8TGO - chains a and b of the 15 polymer chains in the assembly; structure by X-ray diffraction, 5.75 A resolution (low resolution: residue-level contacts below are approximate; hydrogen-bond / salt-bridge calls are withheld).

== Chain a ==
Molecule: Envelope glycoprotein gp41
From: Human immunodeficiency virus 1
UniProtKB: Q2N0S6 (Q2N0S6_9HIV1); residues 512-664 here correspond to UniProt positions 509-661 (UniProt number = residue number - 3)
Chain sequence (164 residues; numbered 512 to 675; the number before each row is that of its first residue):
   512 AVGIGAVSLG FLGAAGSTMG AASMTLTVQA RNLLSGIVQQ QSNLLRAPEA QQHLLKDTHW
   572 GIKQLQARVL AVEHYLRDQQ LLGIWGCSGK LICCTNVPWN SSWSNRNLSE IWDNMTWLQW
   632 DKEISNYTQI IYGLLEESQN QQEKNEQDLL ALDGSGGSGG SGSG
Unresolved in the structure: 512-518, 550-571, 664-675
Differences from the reference sequence: conflict Ser519 (Phe516 in Q2N0S6), Pro559 (Ile556 in Q2N0S6), Asp568 (Leu565 in Q2N0S6), His570 (Val567 in Q2N0S6), His585 (Arg582 in Q2N0S6), Cys605 (Thr602 in Q2N0S6); expression tag (665-675)
Cystine bridges: Cys598-Cys604
Covalent attachments: N-acetylglucosamine (NAG) linked to Asn611, Asn625, Asn637

== Chain b ==
Molecule: 35O22 scFv
From: Homo sapiens
Notes: antibody fragment or engineered binder
Chain sequence (286 residues; numbered 1 to 264 plus 28 insertion-coded residues; 6 numbers in that range are skipped by the numbering (no residue carries them; nothing is unmodelled there); the number before each row is that of its first residue; a row labelled like 128A-128Z holds insertion residues (128A, then the next letters in order)):
     1 QGQLVQSGAT TTKPGSSVKI SCKTSGYRFN FYHINWIRQT AGRGPEWMGW ISPYSGDKNL
    61 APAFQDRVNM TTDTEVPVTS FTSTGAAYME IRNLTSDDTG TYFCAKGLLR DGSSTWLPYL
   121 WGQGTLLT
128A-128Z VSSASTGGGGSGGGGSGGGGSGGGGS
129A-129B QS
   135 VLTQSASVSG SLGQSVTISC TGPNSVCCSH KSISWYQWPP GRAPTLIIYE DNERAPGISP
   195 RFSGYKSYWS AYLTISDLRP EDETTYYCCS YTHNSGCVFG TGTKVSVLGQ SGGLVPRGSH
   255 HHHHHHHSRS
Unresolved in the structure: 128A-128Z, 129A-129B, 243-264
Cystine bridges: Cys22-Cys104, Cys154-Cys222, Cys223-Cys231
Covalent attachments: N-acetylglucosamine (NAG) linked to Asn69
Residues lining bound ligands: N-acetylglucosamine (NAG; 2-acetamido-2-deoxy-beta-D-glucopyranose): Gln1, Tyr32, Lys106, Leu108, Leu109, Arg110

== Chain a / chain b interface ==
Pairs across the interface (9):
  Gly527(a) with Arg110(b)
  Ser528(a) with Arg110(b)
  Thr529(a) with Arg110(b)
  Glu621(a) with Pro190(b)
  Asn625(a) with Arg110(b)
  Thr627(a) with Phe81(b); Arg110(b)
  Leu629(a) with Phe81(b)
  Gln630(a) with Phe81(b)
Interface residues without a listed pair, chain a (11 interface residues in all): Ser620, Asp624, Lys633
Interface residues without a listed pair, chain b (7 interface residues in all): Phe31, Leu109, Asp111, Tyr183

== Overview ==
11 residues of chain a and 7 residues of chain b are in contact. Bound to chain b: N-acetylglucosamine.
Covalently linked N-acetylglucosamine: at Asn611(a), Asn625(a) and Asn637(a). Covalently linked
N-acetylglucosamine: at Asn69(b).
Chain a is Envelope glycoprotein gp41 (Human immunodeficiency virus 1) and chain b is 35O22 scFv (Homo
sapiens); the structure, Crystal structure of the BG505 triple tandem trimer gp140 HIV-1 Env in complex with
PGT124 and ..., was determined by X-ray diffraction.
